Entry 9IOM (X-ray diffraction, 1.65 A resolution); this record covers chain A.

# Chain A
Protein: cUMP-AMP-activated phospholipase
Organism: Escherichia coli
Notes: EC 3.1.1.32
Reference sequence: Q6XGD4 (CAPE_ECOLX); residues 1-320 here = UniProt positions 1-320
Chain sequence (320 residues; each row starts with the number of its first residue):
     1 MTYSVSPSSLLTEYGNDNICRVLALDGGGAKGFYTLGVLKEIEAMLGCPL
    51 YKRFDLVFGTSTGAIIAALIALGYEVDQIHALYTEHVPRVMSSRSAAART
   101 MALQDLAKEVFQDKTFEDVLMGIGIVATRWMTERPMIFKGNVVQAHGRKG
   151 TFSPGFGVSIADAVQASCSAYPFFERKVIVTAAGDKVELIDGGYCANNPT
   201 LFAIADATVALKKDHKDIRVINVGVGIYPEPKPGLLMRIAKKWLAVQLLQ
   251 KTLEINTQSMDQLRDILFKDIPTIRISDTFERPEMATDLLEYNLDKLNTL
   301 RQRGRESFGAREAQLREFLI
Unresolved in the structure: 1-7, 143-152
Curated features (UniProtKB/Swiss-Prot):
  - motif: G27 to G32 (GXGXXG), G59 to G63 (GXSXG), D191 to G193 (DGA/G)
  - active site: S61 (Nucleophile), D191 (Proton acceptor)

# Overview
From UniProt: active-site residues S61 and D191.
Chain A is cUMP-AMP-activated phospholipase (Escherichia coli); the structure, CapE apo form, was determined
by X-ray diffraction together with 9ION, 9IOP and 9IOQ from the same study.
